Entry 8BC6 (X-ray diffraction, 1.72 A resolution); this record covers chains A and D.

== Chain A ==
Protein: Cereblon isoform 4
Organism: Magnetospirillum gryphiswaldense
Reference sequence: A4TVL0 (A4TVL0_9PROT); numbering as in UniProt (aligned over 1-124)
Chain sequence (124 residues; numbered 1 to 124; the number before each row is that of its first residue):
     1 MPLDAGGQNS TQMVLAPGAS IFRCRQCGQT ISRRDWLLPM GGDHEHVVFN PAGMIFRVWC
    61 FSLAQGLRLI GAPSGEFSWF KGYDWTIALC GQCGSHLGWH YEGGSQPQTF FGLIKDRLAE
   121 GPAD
Not modelled in the structure: 1-15, 124
Metal / ion sites: Zn2+: Cys24, Cys27, Cys90, Cys93

== Chain D ==
Protein: Gln-met-gln-snn
Chain sequence (4 residues; row label = number of the first residue in the row):
     1 QMQN
Modified residues: Asn4 (l-3-aminosuccinimide; SNN)

== How chain A and chain D interact ==
Residue-residue contacts (15; chain A residue first):
  Asn50(A) with Gln1(D), hydrogen bond (side chain-backbone); Gln3(D), hydrogen bond (side chain-backbone); Asn4(D)
  Pro51(A) with Asn4(D)
  Met54(A) with Gln1(D)
  Phe77(A) with Asn4(D)
  Ser78(A) with Asn4(D)
  Trp79(A) with Asn4(D)
  Trp85(A) with Asn4(D)
  Ile87(A) with Met2(D)
  His96(A) with Met2(D)
  Trp99(A) with Met2(D), hydrogen bond (side chain-backbone); Gln3(D); Asn4(D)
  Tyr101(A) with Asn4(D)
Interface residues without a listed pair, chain A (12 interface residues in all): Leu89

== Summary ==
12 residues of chain A face 4 of chain D across their interface; the contacts include 3 hydrogen bonds. Polar
pairs include Asn50(A)-Gln1(D), Asn50(A)-Gln3(D) and Trp99(A)-Met2(D). The Zn2+ site is built by Cys24(A),
Cys27(A), Cys90(A) and Cys93(A).
Chain A is Cereblon isoform 4 (Magnetospirillum gryphiswaldense) and chain D is Gln-met-gln-snn; the
structure, Cereblon isoform 4 from Magnetospirillum gryphiswaldense in complex an aspartimide degron peptide,
was determined by X-ray diffraction together with 8BC7 from the same study.
